9EUO - chains L and H of the 3 polymer chains in the assembly; structure by electron microscopy, 3.20 A resolution.

Chain L:
Molecule: 9D5 antibody, light chain
Source organism: Mus musculus
Notes: antibody fragment or engineered binder
Chain sequence (237 residues; numbered -21 to 215; the number before each row is that of its first residue; numbers below 1 keep their minus sign (Met-21 is residue -21)):
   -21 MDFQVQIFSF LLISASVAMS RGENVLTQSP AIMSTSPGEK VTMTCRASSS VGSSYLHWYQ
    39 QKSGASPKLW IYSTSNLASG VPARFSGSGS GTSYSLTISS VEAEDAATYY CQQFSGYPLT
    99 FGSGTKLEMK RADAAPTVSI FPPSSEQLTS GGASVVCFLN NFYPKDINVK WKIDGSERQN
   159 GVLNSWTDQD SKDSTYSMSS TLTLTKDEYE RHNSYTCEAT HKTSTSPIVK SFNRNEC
Disordered / not traced: -21 to 0, 109-215
Cystine bridges: Cys23-Cys89

Chain H:
Molecule: 9D5 antibody, heavy chain
Source organism: Mus musculus
Notes: antibody fragment or engineered binder
Chain sequence (240 residues; numbered -18 to 221; the number before each row is that of its first residue; numbers below 1 keep their minus sign (Met-18 is residue -18)):
   -18 MNFGLRLVFL VLILKGVQCE VQLVESGGGL VKPGGSLKLS CAASGFTFSS YAMSWVRQSP
    42 EKRLEWVAEI SSGGRYIYYS DTVTGRFTIS RDNARNILHL EMSSLRSEDT AMYYCARGEV
   102 RQRGFDYWGQ GTTLTVSSAK TTAPSVYPLA PVCGDTTGSS VTLGCLVKGY FPEPVTLTWN
   162 SGSLSSGVHT FPAVLQSDLY TLSSSVTVTS STWPSQSITC NVAHPASSTK VDKKIEPRGP
Disordered / not traced: -18 to 1, 121-221
Cystine bridges: Cys22-Cys96

How chain L and chain H interact:
Contacting residue pairs (40; chain L residue first):
  Ser32(L) with Gln103(H)
  Tyr33(L) with Arg102(H); Gln103(H), hydrogen bond
  His35(L) with Arg102(H), hydrogen bond (side chain-backbone); Gln103(H); Arg104(H); Gly105(H)
  Tyr37(L) with Gly105(H); Phe106(H), hydrogen bond (side chain-backbone); Trp109(H), hydrophobic
  Gln39(L) with Gln39(H), hydrogen bond; Tyr95(H)
  Ser44(L) with Tyr95(H); Gly110(H), hydrogen bond (side chain-backbone); Gln111(H)
  Pro45(L) with Trp109(H)
  Leu47(L) with Arg104(H); Phe106(H); Asp107(H)
  Tyr50(L) with Gln103(H); Arg104(H)
  Tyr88(L) with Gln39(H); Lys43(H), hydrogen bond (side chain-backbone); Leu45(H), hydrophobic
  Gln90(L) with Phe106(H)
  Phe92(L) with Arg102(H); Gly105(H); Phe106(H), hydrophobic
  Tyr95(L) with Trp47(H), hydrophobic; Glu50(H), hydrogen bond; Tyr59(H), hydrophobic; Arg102(H), hydrogen bond
  Pro96(L) with Trp47(H), hydrophobic; Asp62(H)
  Leu97(L) with Trp47(H); Phe106(H), hydrophobic
  Phe99(L) with Val37(H), hydrophobic; Leu45(H), hydrophobic; Phe106(H), hydrophobic; Trp109(H), hydrophobic
Other interface residues (no listed pair), chain L (19 interface residues in all): Ala43, Lys46, Ser51
Other interface residues (no listed pair), chain H (22 interface residues in all): Glu46, Ser61, Gly99, Gly112

Summary:
The interface between chain L and chain H involves 19 residues on one side and 22 on the other, with 8
hydrogen bonds. Polar pairs include Tyr33(L)-Gln103(H), His35(L)-Arg102(H) and Tyr37(L)-Phe106(H).
Here chain L is 9D5 antibody, light chain and chain H is 9D5 antibody, heavy chain, both from Mus musculus.
Entry 9EUO (Outward-open structure of Drosophila dopamine transporter bound to an atypical non-competitive
inhibitor) was determined by electron microscopy together with 9EUP from the same study.
